3S2D - chains A and B of the 12 polymer chains in the assembly; structure by X-ray diffraction, 3.20 A resolution.

[Chain A]
Protein: DNA-directed RNA polymerase II subunit RPB1
Source organism: Saccharomyces cerevisiae S288c
Notes: EC 2.7.7.6
UniProt: P04050 (RPB1_YEAST); numbering as in UniProt (aligned over 1-1733)
Amino-acid sequence (1733 residues; each row starts with the number of its first residue):
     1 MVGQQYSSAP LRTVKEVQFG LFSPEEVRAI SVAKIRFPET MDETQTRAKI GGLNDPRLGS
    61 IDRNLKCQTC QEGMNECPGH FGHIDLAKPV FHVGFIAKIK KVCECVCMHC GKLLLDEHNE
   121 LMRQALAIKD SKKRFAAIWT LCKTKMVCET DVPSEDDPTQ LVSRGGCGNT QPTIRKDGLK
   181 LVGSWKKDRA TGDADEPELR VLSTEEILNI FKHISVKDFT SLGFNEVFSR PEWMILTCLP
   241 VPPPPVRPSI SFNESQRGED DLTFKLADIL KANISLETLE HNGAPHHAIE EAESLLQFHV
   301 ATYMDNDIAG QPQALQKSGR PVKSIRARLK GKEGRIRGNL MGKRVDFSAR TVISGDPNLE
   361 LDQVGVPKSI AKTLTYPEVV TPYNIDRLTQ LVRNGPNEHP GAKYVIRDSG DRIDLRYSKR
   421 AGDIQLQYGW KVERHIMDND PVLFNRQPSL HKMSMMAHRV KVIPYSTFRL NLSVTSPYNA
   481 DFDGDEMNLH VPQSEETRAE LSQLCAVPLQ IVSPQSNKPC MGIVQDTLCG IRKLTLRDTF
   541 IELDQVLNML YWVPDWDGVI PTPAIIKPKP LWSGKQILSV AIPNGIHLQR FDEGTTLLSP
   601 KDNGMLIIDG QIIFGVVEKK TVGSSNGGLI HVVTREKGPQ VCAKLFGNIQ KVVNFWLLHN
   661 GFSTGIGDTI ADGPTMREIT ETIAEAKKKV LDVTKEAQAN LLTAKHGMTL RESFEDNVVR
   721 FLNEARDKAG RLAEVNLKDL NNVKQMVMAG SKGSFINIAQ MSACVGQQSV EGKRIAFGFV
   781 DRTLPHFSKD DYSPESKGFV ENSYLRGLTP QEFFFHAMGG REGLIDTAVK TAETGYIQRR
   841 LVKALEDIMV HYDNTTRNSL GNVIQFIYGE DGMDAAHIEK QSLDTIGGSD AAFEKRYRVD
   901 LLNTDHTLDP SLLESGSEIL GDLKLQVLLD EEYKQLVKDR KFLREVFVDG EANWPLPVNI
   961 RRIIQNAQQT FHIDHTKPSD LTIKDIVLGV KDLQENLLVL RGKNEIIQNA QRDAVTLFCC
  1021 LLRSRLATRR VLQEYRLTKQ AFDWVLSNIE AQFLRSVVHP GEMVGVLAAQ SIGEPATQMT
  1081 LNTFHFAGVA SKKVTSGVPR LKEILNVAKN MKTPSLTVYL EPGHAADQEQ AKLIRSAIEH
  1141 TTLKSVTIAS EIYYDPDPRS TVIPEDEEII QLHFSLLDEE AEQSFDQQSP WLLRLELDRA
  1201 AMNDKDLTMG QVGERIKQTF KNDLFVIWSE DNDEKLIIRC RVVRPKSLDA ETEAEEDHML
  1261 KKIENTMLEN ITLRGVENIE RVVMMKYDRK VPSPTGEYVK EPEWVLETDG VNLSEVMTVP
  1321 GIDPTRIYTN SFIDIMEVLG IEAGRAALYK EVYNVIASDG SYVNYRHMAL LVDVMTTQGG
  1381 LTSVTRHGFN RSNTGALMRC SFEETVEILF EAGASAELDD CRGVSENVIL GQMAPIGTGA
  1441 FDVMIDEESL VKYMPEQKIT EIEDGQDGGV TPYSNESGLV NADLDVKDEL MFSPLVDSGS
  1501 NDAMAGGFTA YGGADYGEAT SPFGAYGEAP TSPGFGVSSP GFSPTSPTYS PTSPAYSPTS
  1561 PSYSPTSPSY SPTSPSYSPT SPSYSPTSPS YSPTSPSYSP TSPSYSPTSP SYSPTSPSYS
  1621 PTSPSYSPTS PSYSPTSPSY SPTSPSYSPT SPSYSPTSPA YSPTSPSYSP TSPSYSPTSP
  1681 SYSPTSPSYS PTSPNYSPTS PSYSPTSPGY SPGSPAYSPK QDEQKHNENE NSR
Unresolved in the structure: 1-2, 155-160, 187-198, 1177-1186, 1244-1253, 1446-1733
Bound ions: Zn2+ site 1: C67, C70, C77, H80; Zn2+ site 2: C107, C110, C148, C167; Mg2+: D481, D483, D485 (shared with 1 residue of chain R)
Swiss-Prot annotation at these positions:
  - region: P248 to D260 (Lid loop), N306 to K323 (Rudder loop), P810 to E822 (Bridging helix)
  - binding site (Zn(2+)): C67, C70, C77, H80, C107, C110, C148, C167
  - binding site (Mg(2+)): D481, D483, D485
  - modified residue: T1471 (Phosphothreonine)
  - cross-link (Glycyl lysine isopeptide (Lys-Gly)): K695 (interchain with G-Cter in ubiquitin), K1246 (interchain with G-Cter in ubiquitin), K1350 (interchain with G-Cter in ubiquitin)
  - natural variant: S1653 to P1659 (deletion: In strain: A364A)
  - mutagenesis: K1246 (K1246R: Impairs ubiquitination during transcription stress)

[Chain B]
Protein: DNA-directed RNA polymerase II subunit RPB2
Source organism: Saccharomyces cerevisiae S288c
Notes: EC 2.7.7.6
UniProt: P08518 (RPB2_YEAST); numbering as in UniProt (aligned over 1-1224)
Amino-acid sequence (1224 residues; each row starts with the number of its first residue):
     1 MSDLANSEKY YDEDPYGFED ESAPITAEDS WAVISAFFRE KGLVSQQLDS FNQFVDYTLQ
    61 DIICEDSTLI LEQLAQHTTE SDNISRKYEI SFGKIYVTKP MVNESDGVTH ALYPQEARLR
   121 NLTYSSGLFV DVKKRTYEAI DVPGRELKYE LIAEESEDDS ESGKVFIGRL PIMLRSKNCY
   181 LSEATESDLY KLKECPFDMG GYFIINGSEK VLIAQERSAG NIVQVFKKAA PSPISHVAEI
   241 RSALEKGSRF ISTLQVKLYG REGSSARTIK ATLPYIKQDI PIVIIFRALG IIPDGEILEH
   301 ICYDVNDWQM LEMLKPCVED GFVIQDRETA LDFIGRRGTA LGIKKEKRIQ YAKDILQKEF
   361 LPHITQLEGF ESRKAFFLGY MINRLLLCAL DRKDQDDRDH FGKKRLDLAG PLLAQLFKTL
   421 FKKLTKDIFR YMQRTVEEAH DFNMKLAINA KTITSGLKYA LATGNWGEQK KAMSSRAGVS
   481 QVLNRYTYSS TLSHLRRTNT PIGRDGKLAK PRQLHNTHWG LVCPAETPEG QACGLVKNLS
   541 LMSCISVGTD PMPIITFLSE WGMEPLEDYV PHQSPDATRV FVNGVWHGVH RNPARLMETL
   601 RTLRRKGDIN PEVSMIRDIR EKELKIFTDA GRVYRPLFIV EDDESLGHKE LKVRKGHIAK
   661 LMATEYQDIE GGFEDVEEYT WSSLLNEGLV EYIDAEEEES ILIAMQPEDL EPAEANEEND
   721 LDVDPAKRIR VSHHATTFTH CEIHPSMILG VAASIIPFPD HNQSPRNTYQ SAMGKQAMGV
   781 FLTNYNVRMD TMANILYYPQ KPLGTTRAME YLKFRELPAG QNAIVAIACY SGYNQEDSMI
   841 MNQSSIDRGL FRSLFFRSYM DQEKKYGMSI TETFEKPQRT NTLRMKHGTY DKLDDDGLIA
   901 PGVRVSGEDV IIGKTTPISP DEEELGQRTA YHSKRDASTP LRSTENGIVD QVLVTTNQDG
   961 LKFVKVRVRT TKIPQIGDKF ASRHGQKGTI GITYRREDMP FTAEGIVPDL IINPHAIPSR
  1021 MTVAHLIECL LSKVAALSGN EGDASPFTDI TVEGISKLLR EHGYQSRGFE VMYNGHTGKK
  1081 LMAQIFFGPT YYQRLRHMVD DKIHARARGP MQVLTRQPVE GRSRDGGLRF GEMERDCMIA
  1141 HGAASFLKER LMEASDAFRV HICGICGLMT VIAKLNHNQF ECKGCDNKID IYQIHIPYAA
  1201 KLLFQELMAM NITPRLYTDR SRDF
Unresolved in the structure: 1-19, 71-88, 142-163, 336-344, 438-445, 503-508, 669-677, 716-721, 920-932
Bound ions: Zn2+: C1163, C1166, C1182, C1185

[Chain A / chain B interface]
Pairs across the interface (446):
  Q4(A) - F1158(B)
  Q4(A) - R1159(B)  hydrogen bond
  Q5(A) - R1159(B)  hydrogen bond (backbone-side chain)
  Q5(A) - L1175(B)
  Y6(A) - L1175(B)
  S7(A) - R1159(B)
  S7(A) - H1161(B)
  S7(A) - F1180(B)
  S7(A) - Q1193(B)  hydrogen bond (backbone-side chain)
  S8(A) - N1178(B)  hydrogen bond
  S8(A) - F1180(B)
  A9(A) - I1191(B)
  A9(A) - Q1193(B)  hydrogen bond (backbone-side chain)
  P10(A) - I1191(B)
  P10(A) - Y1192(B)
  P10(A) - Q1193(B)  hydrogen bond (backbone-backbone)
  L11(A) - Q1193(B)
  L11(A) - H1195(B)
  R12(A) - Y1192(B)
  R12(A) - Q1193(B)  hydrogen bond (backbone-backbone)
  R12(A) - I1194(B)
  R12(A) - T1218(B)  hydrogen bond
  T13(A) - T1218(B)
  V14(A) - L1216(B)  hydrophobic
  V14(A) - Y1217(B)
  K15(A) - Y1217(B)  hydrogen bond (backbone-backbone)
  K15(A) - T1218(B)
  K15(A) - D1219(B)
  K15(A) - R1220(B)
  E16(A) - R1215(B)
  E16(A) - Y1217(B)  hydrogen bond (backbone-backbone)
  E16(A) - D1219(B)
  E16(A) - R1220(B)
  E16(A) - S1221(B)
  V17(A) - R1215(B)
  Q18(A) - T1213(B)
  Q18(A) - R1215(B)  hydrogen bond (backbone-backbone)
  F19(A) - T1213(B)
  G20(A) - I1212(B)
  G20(A) - T1213(B)  hydrogen bond (backbone-backbone)
  L21(A) - N1211(B)
  L21(A) - T1213(B)  hydrogen bond (backbone-side chain)
  F22(A) - M1208(B)  hydrophobic
  F22(A) - N1211(B)  hydrogen bond (backbone-backbone)
  F22(A) - I1212(B)
  F22(A) - T1213(B)
  E26(A) - L1168(B)
  E26(A) - R1215(B)  salt bridge
  V27(A) - N1211(B)
  A29(A) - K1183(B)  hydrogen bond (backbone-side chain)
  I30(A) - T1170(B)
  S31(A) - K1183(B)  hydrogen bond (backbone-side chain)
  V32(A) - K1183(B)
  T69(A) - K1174(B)
  C70(A) - I1172(B)  hydrophobic
  C70(A) - A1173(B)  hydrogen bond (side chain-backbone)
  C70(A) - K1174(B)
  E72(A) - A1173(B)
  E72(A) - L1175(B)  hydrogen bond (side chain-backbone)
  N75(A) - R1116(B)  hydrogen bond
  E76(A) - R1159(B)  salt bridge
  P78(A) - K1201(B)  hydrogen bond (backbone-side chain)
  P78(A) - Q1205(B)
  G79(A) - Q1205(B)
  H80(A) - I1172(B)
  F81(A) - Q1205(B)
  F81(A) - M1208(B)  hydrophobic
  F81(A) - A1209(B)
  H92(A) - M1210(B)
  F228(A) - R1215(B)
  W233(A) - N1211(B)
  L236(A) - N1211(B)
  C238(A) - N1211(B)
  P240(A) - M1208(B)
  P240(A) - N1211(B)
  P245(A) - L1114(B)
  P245(A) - Y1198(B)
  P245(A) - K1201(B)
  P245(A) - L1202(B)
  V246(A) - L1114(B)
  V246(A) - Q1205(B)
  P248(A) - L1114(B)
  I250(A) - V1113(B)  hydrophobic
  E254(A) - R884(B)  salt bridge
  E254(A) - I918(B)
  E254(A) - R935(B)
  S255(A) - I918(B)
  Y303(A) - A1209(B)  hydrogen bond (side chain-backbone)
  M304(A) - M1210(B)
  R320(A) - K471(B)  hydrogen bond (backbone-side chain)
  I325(A) - E1206(B)
  I325(A) - M1210(B)  hydrophobic
  R326(A) - M1210(B)
  R328(A) - L1114(B)
  R328(A) - E1206(B)  salt bridge
  L329(A) - L1203(B)  hydrophobic
  L329(A) - E1206(B)
  R335(A) - L1114(B)
  R335(A) - A1199(B)
  R335(A) - L1202(B)
  R335(A) - E1206(B)  salt bridge
  I336(A) - L1203(B)  hydrophobic
  R337(A) - R1129(B)  hydrogen bond (backbone-side chain)
  R337(A) - E1132(B)  salt bridge
  G338(A) - Q1117(B)
  G338(A) - R1129(B)  hydrogen bond (backbone-side chain)
  N339(A) - T1115(B)
  N339(A) - Q1117(B)  hydrogen bond (backbone-side chain)
  N339(A) - D1156(B)
  N339(A) - A1199(B)
  L340(A) - A1199(B)
  L340(A) - A1200(B)
  L340(A) - L1203(B)  hydrophobic
  M341(A) - E1132(B)
  M341(A) - R1135(B)
  G342(A) - R1129(B)  hydrogen bond (backbone-side chain)
  G342(A) - F1130(B)
  K343(A) - Q1117(B)
  K343(A) - R1129(B)
  K343(A) - F1130(B)  hydrogen bond (backbone-backbone)
  K343(A) - L1151(B)  hydrogen bond (side chain-backbone)
  K343(A) - S1155(B)
  K343(A) - D1156(B)  salt bridge
  K343(A) - P1197(B)
  R344(A) - P1118(B)
  R344(A) - V1119(B)
  R344(A) - E1120(B)  salt bridge
  R344(A) - G1127(B)  hydrogen bond (side chain-backbone)
  R344(A) - L1128(B)
  R344(A) - R1129(B)
  R344(A) - S1155(B)  hydrogen bond (backbone-side chain)
  V345(A) - P1118(B)  hydrophobic
  V345(A) - G1127(B)
  V345(A) - L1128(B)  hydrogen bond (backbone-backbone)
  V345(A) - R1150(B)
  V345(A) - S1155(B)
  D346(A) - R1106(B)  salt bridge
  D346(A) - R1108(B)
  D346(A) - G1109(B)
  D346(A) - P1118(B)
  D346(A) - R1150(B)  hydrogen bond (backbone-side chain)
  D346(A) - A1154(B)
  D346(A) - S1155(B)
  F347(A) - R1106(B)  hydrogen bond (backbone-backbone)
  F347(A) - A1107(B)  hydrophobic
  F347(A) - R1108(B)
  F347(A) - R1150(B)  hydrogen bond (backbone-side chain)
  S348(A) - A1105(B)
  S348(A) - R1106(B)  hydrogen bond (backbone-backbone)
  S348(A) - L1128(B)  hydrogen bond (side chain-backbone)
  A349(A) - H1104(B)
  A349(A) - A1105(B)  hydrophobic
  A349(A) - L1128(B)
  R350(A) - I1103(B)
  R350(A) - H1104(B)  hydrogen bond (backbone-backbone)
  R350(A) - L1128(B)
  T351(A) - V1099(B)
  T351(A) - I1103(B)
  V352(A) - G977(B)
  V352(A) - V1099(B)  hydrophobic
  V352(A) - K1102(B)
  S354(A) - T989(B)
  S354(A) - I990(B)
  G355(A) - Y833(B)
  D356(A) - Y833(B)  hydrogen bond
  P357(A) - S831(B)
  P357(A) - G832(B)
  P357(A) - Y833(B)
  N358(A) - Y833(B)  hydrogen bond
  I370(A) - I1103(B)  hydrophobic
  T373(A) - A1105(B)
  T373(A) - A1107(B)
  L374(A) - R1106(B)
  L374(A) - A1107(B)  hydrophobic
  R412(A) - R1108(B)
  E433(A) - R1108(B)  salt bridge
  L443(A) - M1138(B)  hydrophobic
  L443(A) - F1146(B)  hydrophobic
  Q447(A) - R1129(B)
  Q447(A) - E1134(B)  hydrogen bond
  S449(A) - M1133(B)
  S449(A) - E1134(B)  hydrogen bond
  S449(A) - C1137(B)  hydrogen bond (backbone-side chain)
  H451(A) - C1137(B)  hydrogen bond (backbone-side chain)
  K452(A) - A1140(B)
  K452(A) - H1141(B)  hydrogen bond (backbone-side chain)
  M455(A) - F1130(B)  hydrophobic
  M455(A) - E1134(B)
  M455(A) - C1137(B)  hydrophobic
  M455(A) - H1141(B)
  Y465(A) - I976(B)  hydrophobic
  S466(A) - Q975(B)  hydrogen bond
  S466(A) - I976(B)
  S466(A) - V1099(B)
  S466(A) - D1100(B)  hydrogen bond
  S466(A) - I1103(B)
  T467(A) - I976(B)
  T467(A) - G977(B)
  T467(A) - V1099(B)
  R469(A) - Y833(B)
  R469(A) - G991(B)  hydrogen bond (side chain-backbone)
  L472(A) - Q835(B)
  T475(A) - E836(B)
  D481(A) - E836(B)
  D481(A) - D837(B)
  F482(A) - Q835(B)
  F482(A) - E836(B)  hydrogen bond (backbone-backbone)
  F482(A) - D837(B)
  F482(A) - S838(B)
  F482(A) - T989(B)  hydrogen bond (backbone-side chain)
  D483(A) - E836(B)
  D483(A) - D837(B)
  D483(A) - K979(B)  hydrogen bond (backbone-side chain)
  D483(A) - K987(B)
  G484(A) - T989(B)
  G484(A) - K1102(B)
  E486(A) - K1102(B)  salt bridge
  N488(A) - L1128(B)
  H490(A) - F1130(B)
  H490(A) - R1150(B)  hydrogen bond
  V491(A) - E1149(B)
  V491(A) - R1150(B)  hydrogen bond (backbone-side chain)
  P492(A) - E1149(B)
  Q493(A) - E1149(B)  hydrogen bond (backbone-side chain)
  S494(A) - E1149(B)  hydrogen bond (backbone-side chain)
  T497(A) - F1146(B)
  T497(A) - E1149(B)  hydrogen bond
  E500(A) - A1143(B)
  E500(A) - A1144(B)  hydrogen bond (side chain-backbone)
  E500(A) - S1145(B)  hydrogen bond
  E500(A) - F1146(B)  hydrogen bond (side chain-backbone)
  L501(A) - F1146(B)  hydrophobic
  L504(A) - H1141(B)
  L504(A) - G1142(B)
  C505(A) - M1138(B)  hydrophobic
  C505(A) - H1141(B)
  Q510(A) - H1141(B)  hydrogen bond
  V524(A) - Q835(B)
  V524(A) - E836(B)
  Q525(A) - Q835(B)
  Q525(A) - E836(B)  hydrogen bond (side chain-backbone)
  Q525(A) - N1013(B)
  Q525(A) - H1015(B)
  D526(A) - C829(B)
  D526(A) - G832(B)
  D526(A) - N834(B)
  D526(A) - Q835(B)  hydrogen bond (backbone-side chain)
  D526(A) - N1013(B)  hydrogen bond
  D526(A) - H1015(B)  salt bridge
  T527(A) - Q835(B)
  C529(A) - H1015(B)
  L657(A) - C829(B)  hydrophobic
  L658(A) - Y830(B)
  L658(A) - S831(B)
  L658(A) - N1074(B)  hydrogen bond (backbone-side chain)
  L658(A) - H1076(B)
  L658(A) - L1081(B)
  H659(A) - N1074(B)  hydrogen bond
  H659(A) - T1077(B)
  H659(A) - L1081(B)
  N660(A) - L1081(B)
  N660(A) - M1082(B)  hydrogen bond (backbone-backbone)
  N660(A) - A1083(B)  hydrogen bond (backbone-backbone)
  G661(A) - A1083(B)
  F662(A) - A828(B)
  F662(A) - C829(B)  hydrogen bond (backbone-backbone)
  F662(A) - P1014(B)  hydrophobic
  F662(A) - A1083(B)
  S663(A) - I827(B)  hydrogen bond (side chain-backbone)
  S663(A) - P1014(B)
  S663(A) - Q1084(B)
  S663(A) - I1085(B)
  S663(A) - F1086(B)  hydrogen bond (side chain-backbone)
  T664(A) - I827(B)
  T664(A) - P1014(B)
  T664(A) - I1017(B)
  T664(A) - F1086(B)
  G665(A) - L1026(B)
  G665(A) - F1069(B)
  G665(A) - F1086(B)
  I666(A) - V1023(B)  hydrophobic
  I666(A) - L1026(B)  hydrophobic
  I666(A) - I1027(B)  hydrophobic
  I666(A) - L1030(B)  hydrophobic
  I666(A) - V1052(B)  hydrophobic
  I666(A) - F1086(B)
  G667(A) - R1067(B)
  D668(A) - F1069(B)
  I670(A) - V1052(B)  hydrophobic
  I670(A) - R1067(B)
  V743(A) - P1018(B)  hydrophobic
  M746(A) - H1015(B)
  M746(A) - P1018(B)  hydrophobic
  S751(A) - H1015(B)
  K752(A) - H1015(B)
  K752(A) - P1018(B)
  K752(A) - S1019(B)
  K752(A) - R1020(B)
  N757(A) - P1018(B)
  N757(A) - S1019(B)
  N757(A) - M1021(B)
  Q760(A) - M1021(B)
  M761(A) - P1018(B)
  M761(A) - M1021(B)  hydrophobic
  M761(A) - V1023(B)  hydrophobic
  V770(A) - Q513(B)
  E771(A) - K510(B)  salt bridge
  A776(A) - N516(B)
  G778(A) - D397(B)
  G778(A) - H400(B)
  G778(A) - H515(B)
  G778(A) - N516(B)  hydrogen bond (backbone-side chain)
  F779(A) - N516(B)
  F779(A) - T517(B)
  F779(A) - E698(B)
  F779(A) - E699(B)
  V780(A) - E699(B)  hydrogen bond (backbone-side chain)
  R782(A) - E698(B)  hydrogen bond (side chain-backbone)
  R782(A) - E699(B)  hydrogen bond (side chain-backbone)
  R782(A) - S700(B)
  R782(A) - I701(B)  hydrogen bond (side chain-backbone)
  R782(A) - L702(B)
  T783(A) - N516(B)
  L784(A) - W519(B)  hydrophobic
  P785(A) - E698(B)
  P785(A) - I701(B)
  P785(A) - L702(B)
  P785(A) - I703(B)  hydrogen bond (backbone-backbone)
  H786(A) - W519(B)  hydrogen bond
  H786(A) - L702(B)
  H786(A) - I703(B)  hydrogen bond (side chain-backbone)
  H786(A) - M705(B)
  H786(A) - E742(B)  salt bridge
  F787(A) - L702(B)
  S788(A) - A735(B)
  K789(A) - R620(B)
  E795(A) - V731(B)
  E801(A) - I729(B)
  N802(A) - R728(B)
  N802(A) - I729(B)  hydrogen bond (side chain-backbone)
  Y804(A) - H761(B)  hydrogen bond (backbone-side chain)
  Y804(A) - N762(B)
  Y804(A) - Q763(B)
  Y804(A) - M1021(B)  hydrophobic
  Y804(A) - V1023(B)  hydrophobic
  L805(A) - H761(B)  hydrogen bond (backbone-side chain)
  L805(A) - V1052(B)  hydrophobic
  R806(A) - P725(B)  hydrogen bond (side chain-backbone)
  R806(A) - A726(B)
  R806(A) - K727(B)
  R806(A) - R728(B)
  R806(A) - I729(B)
  R806(A) - H761(B)
  G807(A) - R728(B)
  G807(A) - D760(B)
  G807(A) - H761(B)
  L808(A) - R728(B)  hydrogen bond (backbone-side chain)
  L808(A) - D760(B)  hydrogen bond (backbone-backbone)
  L808(A) - F1047(B)
  T809(A) - I729(B)
  T809(A) - F1047(B)
  P810(A) - W519(B)
  P810(A) - M705(B)  hydrophobic
  P810(A) - P745(B)  hydrophobic
  P810(A) - F1047(B)
  Q811(A) - M705(B)
  F813(A) - L749(B)  hydrophobic
  F813(A) - P759(B)
  F813(A) - D760(B)
  F813(A) - N767(B)
  F813(A) - F1047(B)  hydrophobic
  F814(A) - L514(B)  hydrophobic
  F814(A) - H515(B)
  F814(A) - N516(B)
  F814(A) - W519(B)  hydrophobic
  H816(A) - Q763(B)
  H816(A) - S764(B)  hydrogen bond (side chain-backbone)
  A817(A) - L514(B)  hydrophobic
  A817(A) - P524(B)  hydrophobic
  A817(A) - S764(B)
  M818(A) - Q513(B)  hydrogen bond (backbone-side chain)
  M818(A) - L514(B)
  M818(A) - N516(B)
  G820(A) - S764(B)
  R821(A) - R512(B)  hydrogen bond (side chain-backbone)
  R821(A) - Q513(B)
  R821(A) - L514(B)
  R821(A) - C523(B)
  R821(A) - P524(B)  hydrogen bond (side chain-backbone)
  R821(A) - T527(B)
  R821(A) - G534(B)
  E822(A) - Q513(B)
  L824(A) - P765(B)  hydrophobic
  L824(A) - T768(B)
  L824(A) - Y769(B)
  I825(A) - R512(B)
  I825(A) - C533(B)  hydrophobic
  A828(A) - G530(B)
  R839(A) - E1132(B)  salt bridge
  V842(A) - D1136(B)
  K843(A) - R1135(B)
  E846(A) - R1135(B)  salt bridge
  M1063(A) - I1139(B)
  V1066(A) - D1136(B)
  V1066(A) - I1139(B)  hydrophobic
  V1066(A) - A1140(B)  hydrophobic
  Q1070(A) - D1136(B)
  Q1070(A) - C1137(B)
  Q1070(A) - A1140(B)
  K1144(A) - E262(B)  salt bridge
  K1261(A) - S265(B)
  N1265(A) - S264(B)
  N1265(A) - S265(B)
  E1269(A) - G263(B)
  L1409(A) - L1207(B)  hydrophobic
  F1410(A) - M1210(B)  hydrophobic
  F1410(A) - I1212(B)  hydrophobic
  D1420(A) - R1220(B)  salt bridge
  C1421(A) - R1220(B)  hydrogen bond (backbone-side chain)
  R1422(A) - R1220(B)
  V1424(A) - I1139(B)  hydrophobic
  V1428(A) - R1135(B)
  V1428(A) - L1151(B)  hydrophobic
  I1429(A) - P1197(B)
  I1429(A) - A1200(B)
  L1430(A) - H1195(B)
  L1430(A) - I1196(B)
  L1430(A) - P1197(B)
  L1430(A) - L1216(B)  hydrophobic
  G1431(A) - K1148(B)
  G1431(A) - M1152(B)
  G1431(A) - H1195(B)
  G1431(A) - P1197(B)
  Q1432(A) - K1148(B)
  M1433(A) - A1144(B)
  M1433(A) - S1145(B)  hydrogen bond
  M1433(A) - K1148(B)
  A1434(A) - A1144(B)
  I1436(A) - I1139(B)  hydrophobic
  I1436(A) - G1142(B)
  I1436(A) - A1144(B)
  G1437(A) - G1142(B)
  T1438(A) - G1142(B)  hydrogen bond (backbone-backbone)
  T1438(A) - A1144(B)
  T1438(A) - S1145(B)
  G1439(A) - A1144(B)
Also at the interface, not in a pair above, chain A (218 interface residues in all): C77, L239, P242, P243, I353, T375, Y404, N445, P448, A480, N654, N742, G753, I775, D781, H1258, V1406, G1413, S1425
Also at the interface, not in a pair above, chain B (204 interface residues in all): A266, E319, K470, H518, Q531, K537, R730, I748, G988, I992, E1053, K1080, M1111, G1121, G1131, V1160, M1169, N1176, G1184, F1204, R1222

[In short]
Chain A and chain B form an interface of 218 and 204 residues respectively; the contacts include 90 hydrogen
bonds and 18 salt bridges. Polar contacts include E26(A)-R1215(B), E76(A)-R1159(B) and E254(A)-R884(B).
Here chain A is DNA-directed RNA polymerase II subunit RPB1 and chain B is DNA-directed RNA polymerase II
subunit RPB2, both from Saccharomyces cerevisiae S288c. Entry 3S2D (RNA Polymerase II Initiation Complex with
a 5-nt RNA containing a 5Br-U) was determined by X-ray diffraction, deposited together with 3RZD, 3RZO, 3S14,
3S15, 3S16, 3S17 and 5 further entries.
